PDB entry 7EEB | electron microscopy, 2.90 A resolution | chains H and L of the 14 polymer chains in the assembly

# Chain H
Name: Cation channel sperm-associated protein subunit epsilon
Organism: Mus musculus
UniProt: P0DP43 (CTSRE_MOUSE); residues 1-985 here = UniProt positions 1-985
Chain sequence (985 residues; each row starts with the number of its first residue):
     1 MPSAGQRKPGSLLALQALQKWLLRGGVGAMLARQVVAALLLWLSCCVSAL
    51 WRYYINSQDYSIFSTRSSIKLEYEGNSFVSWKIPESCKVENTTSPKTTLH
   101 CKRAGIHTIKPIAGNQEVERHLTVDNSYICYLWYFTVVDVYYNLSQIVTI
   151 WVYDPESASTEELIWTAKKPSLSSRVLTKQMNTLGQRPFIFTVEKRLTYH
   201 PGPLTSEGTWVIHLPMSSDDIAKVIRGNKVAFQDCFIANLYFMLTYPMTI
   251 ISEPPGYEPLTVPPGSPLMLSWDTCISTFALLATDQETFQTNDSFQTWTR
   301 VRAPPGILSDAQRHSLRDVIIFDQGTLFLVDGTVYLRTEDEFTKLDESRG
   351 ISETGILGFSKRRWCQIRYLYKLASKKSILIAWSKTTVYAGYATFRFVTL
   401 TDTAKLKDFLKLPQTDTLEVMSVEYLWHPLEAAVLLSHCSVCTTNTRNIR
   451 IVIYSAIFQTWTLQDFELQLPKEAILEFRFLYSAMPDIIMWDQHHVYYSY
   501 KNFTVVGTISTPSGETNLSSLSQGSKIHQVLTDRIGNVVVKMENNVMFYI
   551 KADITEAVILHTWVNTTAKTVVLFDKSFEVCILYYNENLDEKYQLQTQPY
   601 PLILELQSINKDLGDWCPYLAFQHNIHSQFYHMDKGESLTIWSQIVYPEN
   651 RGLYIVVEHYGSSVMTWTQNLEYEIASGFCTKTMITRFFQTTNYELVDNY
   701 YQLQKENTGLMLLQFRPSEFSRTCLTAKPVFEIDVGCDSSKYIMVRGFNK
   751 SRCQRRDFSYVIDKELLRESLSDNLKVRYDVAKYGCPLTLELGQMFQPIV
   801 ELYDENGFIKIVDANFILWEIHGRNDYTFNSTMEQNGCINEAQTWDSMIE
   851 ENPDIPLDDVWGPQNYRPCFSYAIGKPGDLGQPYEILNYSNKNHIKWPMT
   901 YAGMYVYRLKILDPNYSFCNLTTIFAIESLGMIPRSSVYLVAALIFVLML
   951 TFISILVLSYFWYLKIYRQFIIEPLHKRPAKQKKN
Disordered / not traced: 1-49, 768-772, 971-985
UniProt features mapped onto this chain:
  - glycosylation (N-linked (GlcNAc...) asparagine): Asn91, Asn143, Asn292, Asn502, Asn517, Asn565, Asn749, Asn830, Asn888, Asn915, Asn920
Disulfides: Cys87-Cys101, Cys130-Cys235, Cys275-Cys365, Cys439-Cys442, Cys617-Cys724, Cys737-Cys919, Cys753-Cys786, Cys838-Cys869
Glycans and other covalent adducts: N-acetylglucosamine (NAG) linked to Asn143, Asn502, Asn830
Residues lining bound ligands: N-acetylglucosamine (NAG; 2-acetamido-2-deoxy-beta-D-glucopyranose): Gly747, Asn749, Arg752

# Chain L
Name: Kazal-like domain-containing protein
Organism: Mus musculus
UniProt: Q3V161 (Q3V161_MOUSE); residues 1-706 here = UniProt positions 1-706
Chain sequence (706 residues; row label = number of the first residue in the row):
     1 MAHVRNKKSDDKKAMVVAKEDTNKSESEGVTKLQTYLKTIPIAKKKFAKL
    51 PKRKKSPTSAELLLIDPRYSASKEGPLGLGPIVLPFVQRFNNIDGFMTLY
   101 VAAVLIHGALFAVVDMTLNIYQVQFSLTRTEWYLMDFSDYIASFVVAIII
   151 AHFGSKGNRTRWIAASCILMGLESMLFAFPFFTYEIIIPGRQSIELCMEE
   201 NEKRNIICGNSVPNRSKCIYFHIGGQCIHGIAGMPIYILGITFIFDHIPT
   251 SSCGFYLAIGHSAYLIGYLLGMVGGLQNFQPPPKEKTVEIEPAKVYQLLQ
   301 SGWWKTFLIIAAISFCVSFMMVCFPTSLPGAHKLRLAKRKEPPTIDRRLK
   351 DMKIQPHLKGFLHNIWHILKNPLMLTQAICKVSEYLTFNTSLYFLPHHLQ
   401 TQFLITPGIASLLTGAFVLPGGIIGHFLGGLIVDRLEMTNKNKLKFTLVT
   451 TVVSVGLFLLIFFVECQTTTFAGINEDYDGYGQLGNLTADCNEYCDCTTS
   501 LYTSICGRDEKEYFSPCFAGCKATKVSQTEKTYYNCSCIKEGLAASDDEG
   551 QFIDAIAGTCDSDCLKLPLFFAFYFSATVFSNMCSIPVISIILQSVPANF
   601 TSLSLGVTYAIVKFVASVPAPLLFRLSSAIACIYWDNNRCGGKERCWIYN
   651 KNILVYEFMGIWMSSQLIIVLLNIYAIQIHDVVVHGEITESKTTVKDVKE
   701 QKERKA
Disordered / not traced: 1-80, 342-354, 691-706
Disulfides: Cys491-Cys538, Cys497-Cys517, Cys506-Cys560, Cys521-Cys536
Glycans and other covalent adducts: N-acetylglucosamine (NAG) linked to Asn535

# Chain H / chain L interface
Residue-residue contacts (24):
  Gln754(H) with Phe552(L)
  Arg755(H) with Ala545(L); Phe552(L); Ile553(L)
  Phe758(H) with Leu543(L); Ile553(L), hydrophobic
  Ser759(H) with Glu541(L), hydrogen bond; Gly542(L); Leu543(L)
  Tyr760(H) with Glu541(L); Ala544(L), hydrophobic
  Lys776(H) with Glu541(L), salt bridge
  Glu928(H) with Ala545(L)
  Tyr939(H) with Leu565(L); Lys566(L); Pro568(L); Leu569(L), hydrophobic
  Leu940(H) with Pro568(L), hydrophobic
  Ala943(H) with Pro568(L)
  Phe946(H) with Phe573(L), hydrophobic
  Val947(H) with Ala572(L), hydrophobic
  Leu950(H) with Ser576(L)
  Leu958(H) with Ile432(L), hydrophobic
  Lys965(H) with Leu436(L), hydrogen bond (side chain-backbone)
Other interface residues (no listed pair), chain H (19 interface residues in all): Met904, Ser937, Phe961, Trp962
Other interface residues (no listed pair), chain L (22 interface residues in all): Leu428, Glu437, Lys445, Leu457, Leu460, Gln467

# Summary
The interface between chain H and chain L involves 19 residues on one side and 22 on the other, with 2
hydrogen bonds and 1 salt bridge. Among the polar pairs are Lys776(H)-Glu541(L), Ser759(H)-Glu541(L) and
Lys965(H)-Leu436(L). Bound to chain H: N-acetylglucosamine.
Here chain H is Cation channel sperm-associated protein subunit epsilon and chain L is Kazal-like
domain-containing protein, both from Mus musculus. Entry 7EEB (Structure of the CatSpermasome) was determined
by electron microscopy.
